PDB entry 3OU4 | X-ray diffraction, 1.60 A resolution | chains A and B of the 3 polymer chains in the assembly

== Chain A ==
Name: HIV-1 protease
Organism: Human immunodeficiency virus 1
UniProtKB: Q000H7 (Q000H7_9HIV1); numbering as in UniProt (aligned over 1-99)
Amino-acid sequence (99 residues; each row starts with the number of its first residue):
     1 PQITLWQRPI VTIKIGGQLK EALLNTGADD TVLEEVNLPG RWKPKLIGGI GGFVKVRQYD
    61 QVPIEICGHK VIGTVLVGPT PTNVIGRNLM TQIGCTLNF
Construct notes: conflict Asn25 (Asp in Q000H7), Glu35 (Asp in Q000H7), Val36 (Ile in Q000H7), Leu46 (Met in Q000H7)

== Chain B ==
Name: HIV-1 protease
Organism: Human immunodeficiency virus 1
UniProtKB: Q000H7 (Q000H7_9HIV1); numbering as in UniProt (aligned over 1-99)
Amino-acid sequence (99 residues; numbered 1 to 99; the number before each row is that of its first residue):
     1 PQITLWQRPI VTIKIGGQLK EALLNTGADD TVLEEVNLPG RWKPKLIGGI GGFVKVRQYD
    61 QVPIEICGHK TIGTVLVGPT PTNVIGRNLM TQIGCTLNF
Construct notes: conflict Asn25 (Asp in Q000H7), Glu35 (Asp in Q000H7), Val36 (Ile in Q000H7), Leu46 (Met in Q000H7), Thr71 (Val in Q000H7)

== How chain A and chain B interact ==
Contacting residue pairs - 85 pairs, chain A then chain B:
  Pro1(A) with Leu97(B); Asn98(B); Phe99(B), hydrogen bond (backbone-backbone)
  Gln2(A) with Thr96(B), hydrogen bond; Leu97(B); Asn98(B)
  Ile3(A) with Thr96(B); Leu97(B), hydrogen bond (backbone-backbone); Phe99(B), hydrophobic
  Thr4(A) with Thr96(B)
  Leu5(A) with Thr26(B); Arg87(B), hydrogen bond (backbone-side chain); Met90(B), hydrophobic; Thr91(B); Cys95(B)
  Trp6(A) with Arg87(B), hydrogen bond (backbone-side chain); Thr91(B); Gln92(B)
  Gln7(A) with Arg87(B), hydrogen bond (backbone-side chain)
  Arg8(A) with Asp29(B), salt bridge; Arg87(B)
  Pro9(A) with Thr26(B); Arg87(B); Leu97(B), hydrophobic
  Leu23(A) with Gly27(B)
  Leu24(A) with Thr26(B), hydrogen bond (backbone-side chain); Leu97(B), hydrophobic
  Asn25(A) with Asn25(B); Thr26(B); Gly27(B), hydrogen bond (side chain-backbone)
  Thr26(A) with Leu5(B); Pro9(B); Leu24(B), hydrogen bond (side chain-backbone); Asn25(B); Thr26(B), hydrogen bond (side chain-backbone); Leu97(B)
  Gly27(A) with Leu23(B); Asn25(B), hydrogen bond (backbone-side chain)
  Asp29(A) with Arg8(B), salt bridge
  Cys67(A) with Phe99(B), hydrophobic
  His69(A) with Phe99(B), hydrogen bond (side chain-backbone)
  Arg87(A) with Leu5(B), hydrogen bond (side chain-backbone); Trp6(B), hydrogen bond (side chain-backbone); Gln7(B), hydrogen bond (side chain-backbone); Arg8(B); Pro9(B)
  Met90(A) with Leu5(B), hydrophobic
  Thr91(A) with Leu5(B); Trp6(B)
  Gln92(A) with Trp6(B)
  Ile93(A) with Phe99(B)
  Gly94(A) with Asn98(B); Phe99(B)
  Cys95(A) with Leu5(B); Leu97(B), hydrophobic; Asn98(B); Phe99(B), hydrophobic
  Thr96(A) with Gln2(B); Ile3(B); Thr4(B); Thr96(B); Leu97(B); Asn98(B), hydrogen bond (backbone-backbone)
  Leu97(A) with Pro1(B); Gln2(B); Ile3(B), hydrogen bond (backbone-backbone); Pro9(B), hydrophobic; Leu24(B), hydrophobic; Thr26(B); Cys95(B), hydrophobic; Thr96(B); Leu97(B), hydrophobic
  Asn98(A) with Pro1(B); Gln2(B); Gly94(B); Cys95(B); Thr96(B), hydrogen bond (backbone-backbone); Asn98(B)
  Phe99(A) with Pro1(B), hydrogen bond (backbone-backbone); Ile3(B), hydrophobic; Cys67(B), hydrophobic; His69(B), hydrogen bond (backbone-side chain); Ile93(B); Gly94(B); Cys95(B), hydrophobic
Also at the interface, not in a pair above, chain A (31 interface residues in all): Ile50, Ile66, Pro81
Also at the interface, not in a pair above, chain B (31 interface residues in all): Ile50, Ile66, Pro81

== Summary ==
Chain A and chain B each contribute 31 residues to their interface; the contacts include 20 hydrogen bonds and
2 salt bridges. Polar contacts include Arg8(A)-Asp29(B), Asp29(A)-Arg8(B) and Gln2(A)-Thr96(B).
Chain A is HIV-1 protease and chain B is HIV-1 protease, both from Human immunodeficiency virus 1; the
structure, MDR769 HIV-1 protease complexed with TF/PR hepta-peptide, was determined by X-ray diffraction,
deposited together with 3OTS, 3OTY, 3OU1, 3OU3, 3OUA, 3OUB, 3OUC and 3OUD.
